Entry 1KBG (X-ray diffraction, 2.20 A resolution); this record covers chains H and L of the 3 polymer chains in the assembly.

# Chain H
Protein: Protein (major histocompatibility complex class I antigen H-2KB)
Organism: Mus musculus
Notes: fragment: peptide-binding domain
UniProtKB: P01901 (HA1B_MOUSE); residues 1-274 here correspond to UniProt positions 22-295 (UniProt number = residue number + 21)
Amino-acid sequence (274 residues; numbered 1 to 274; the number before each row is that of its first residue):
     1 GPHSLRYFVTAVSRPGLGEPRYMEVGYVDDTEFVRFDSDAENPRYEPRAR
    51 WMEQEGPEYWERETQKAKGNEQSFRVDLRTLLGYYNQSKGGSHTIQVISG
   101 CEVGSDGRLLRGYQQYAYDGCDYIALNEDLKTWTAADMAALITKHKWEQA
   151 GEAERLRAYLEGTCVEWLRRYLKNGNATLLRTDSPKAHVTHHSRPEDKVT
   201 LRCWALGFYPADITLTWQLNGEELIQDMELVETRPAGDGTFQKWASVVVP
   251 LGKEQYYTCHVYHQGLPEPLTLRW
Disulfides: C101-C164, C203-C259
Glycans and other covalent adducts: N-acetylglucosamine (NAG) linked to N86; glycan linked to N176
Swiss-Prot annotation at these positions:
  - glycosylation (N-linked (GlcNAc...) asparagine): N86, N176

# Chain L
Protein: Protein (beta-2-microglobulin)
Organism: Mus musculus
Notes: fragment: mhc associated light chain
UniProtKB: P01887 (B2MG_MOUSE); residues 1-99 here correspond to UniProt positions 21-119 (UniProt number = residue number + 20)
Amino-acid sequence (99 residues; row label = number of the first residue in the row):
     1 IQKTPQIQVYSRHPPENGKPNILNCYVTQFHPPHIEIQMLKNGKKIPKVE
    51 MSDMSFSKDWSFYILAHTEFTPTETDTYACRVKHDSMAEPKTVYWDRDM
Disulfides: C25-C80

# Interface between chain H and chain L
Contacting residue pairs (57):
  F8(H) with F56(L), hydrophobic
  V9(H) with F56(L)
  T10(H) with M54(L); F56(L); F62(L)
  V12(H) with P33(L), hydrophobic
  M23(H) with M54(L), hydrophobic
  V25(H) with M54(L)
  Y27(H) with D53(L); M54(L), hydrogen bond (side chain-backbone)
  E32(H) with S52(L); D53(L), hydrogen bond (side chain-backbone)
  R35(H) with M51(L), hydrogen bond (side chain-backbone)
  R48(H) with M51(L), hydrogen bond (side chain-backbone); S52(L)
  T94(H) with P33(L)
  Q96(H) with H31(L), hydrogen bond; F56(L); W60(L), hydrogen bond (side chain-backbone); F62(L)
  V97(H) with F56(L)
  Q115(H) with W60(L)
  Y116(H) with W60(L)
  A117(H) with W60(L)
  D119(H) with H31(L)
  G120(H) with H31(L), hydrogen bond (backbone-side chain); D59(L); W60(L)
  D122(H) with W60(L), hydrogen bond
  T190(H) with M99(L), hydrogen bond (side chain-backbone)
  H192(H) with D98(L), hydrogen bond (side chain-backbone); M99(L), hydrogen bond (side chain-backbone)
  R202(H) with M99(L), hydrogen bond (side chain-backbone)
  W204(H) with M99(L), hydrogen bond (side chain-backbone)
  L206(H) with P14(L), hydrophobic
  G207(H) with R12(L)
  V231(H) with Q8(L)
  E232(H) with Q29(L), hydrogen bond; Y63(L), hydrogen bond
  R234(H) with Q8(L), hydrogen bond; Y10(L); Y26(L)
  P235(H) with Y10(L), hydrogen bond (backbone-side chain); Y26(L); D53(L); L65(L)
  A236(H) with R12(L); I22(L); N24(L), hydrogen bond (backbone-side chain)
  G237(H) with N24(L); L65(L); H67(L)
  D238(H) with R12(L), salt bridge
  T240(H) with R12(L), hydrogen bond
  Q242(H) with Y10(L); S11(L), hydrogen bond (side chain-backbone)
  W244(H) with M99(L), hydrophobic
Interface residues without a listed pair, chain H (39 interface residues in all): I98, C121, H188, T233
Interface residues without a listed pair, chain L (25 interface residues in all): S55

# In short
39 residues of chain H face 25 of chain L across their interface; the contacts include 20 hydrogen bonds and 1
salt bridge. Among the polar pairs are D238(H)-R12(L), Y27(H)-M54(L) and E32(H)-D53(L).
Chain H is Protein (major histocompatibility complex class I antigen H-2KB) and chain L is Protein
(beta-2-microglobulin), both from Mus musculus; the structure, MHC Class I H-2KB Presented Glycopeptide
RGY8-6H-GAL2, was determined by X-ray diffraction.
